8G6Z - chains A and B; structure by X-ray diffraction, 2.45 A resolution.

# Chain A (and B)
Molecule: Tyrosine-protein kinase JAK2
From: Homo sapiens
Notes: EC 2.7.10.2; chain B of this document is another copy of the same molecule, construct and numbering; everything in this record applies to it too
Reference sequence: O60674 (JAK2_HUMAN); residue numbers follow UniProt; this construct covers 837-1132
Sequence (318 residues; each row starts with the number of its first residue):
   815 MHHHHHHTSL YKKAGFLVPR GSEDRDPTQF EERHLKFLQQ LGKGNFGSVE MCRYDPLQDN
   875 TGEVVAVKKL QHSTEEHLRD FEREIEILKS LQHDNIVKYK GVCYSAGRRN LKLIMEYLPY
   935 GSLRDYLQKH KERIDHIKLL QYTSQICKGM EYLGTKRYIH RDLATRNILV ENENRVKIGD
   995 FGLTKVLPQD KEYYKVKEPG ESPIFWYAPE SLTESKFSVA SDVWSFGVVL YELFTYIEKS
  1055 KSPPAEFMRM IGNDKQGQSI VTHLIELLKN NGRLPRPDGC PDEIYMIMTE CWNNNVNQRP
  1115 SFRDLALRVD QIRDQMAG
Unresolved in the structure: 815-842, 919-922, 1011-1012, 1068-1069, 1132 (chain B: 815-842, 919-922, 1011-1012, 1067-1069, 1132)
Sequence notes: expression tag (815-836); engineered mutation Ser1073 (Met in O60674), Thr1076 (Phe in O60674); conflict Gln1129 (Asn in O60674)
Modified residues: Tyr1007 (O-phosphotyrosine; PTR)
Ligand contacts: YSI ((3R)-3-cyclopentyl-3-[(4M)-4-{5-methyl-2-[(1-methyl-1H-pyrazol-4-yl)amino]pyrimidin-4-yl}-1H-pyrazol-1-yl]propanenitrile): Leu855, Gly856, Lys857, Gly858, Gly861, Ser862, Val863, Ala880, Val911, Met929, Glu930, Tyr931, Leu932, Pro933, Gly935, Arg980, Asn981, Ile982, Leu983, Gly993, Asp994
UniProt features mapped onto this chain:
  - active site: Asp976 (Proton acceptor)
  - binding site (ATP): Leu855 to Val863, Lys882
  - modified residue (Phosphotyrosine): Tyr868, Tyr966, Tyr972, Tyr1007, Tyr1008
  - mutagenesis: Lys882 (K882E: Loss of ability to up-regulate potassium voltage-gated channel activity of KCNA3)

# How chain A and chain B interact
Pairs across the interface - 4 pairs, chain A then chain B:
  Glu889(A) - Arg897(B)  salt bridge
  Glu896(A) - Arg893(B)
  Tyr918(A) - Glu889(B)  hydrogen bond
  Tyr918(A) - Glu896(B)

# In short
The interface between chain A and chain B involves 3 residues on one side and 4 on the other; the contacts
include 1 hydrogen bond and 1 salt bridge. Polar contacts include Glu889(A)-Arg897(B) and Tyr918(A)-Glu889(B).
Bound to chain A: compound YSI.
Both chains are Tyrosine-protein kinase JAK2 (Homo sapiens). Entry 8G6Z (JAK2 crystal structure in complex
with Compound 13) was determined by X-ray diffraction (same publication as 8G8O and 8G8X).
